Entry 1E8U (X-ray diffraction, 2.00 A resolution); this record covers chains A and B.

[Chain A (and B)]
Name: Hemagglutinin-neuraminidase
Organism: Newcastle disease virus
Notes: EC 3.2.1.18; fragment: head domain, residues 124-577; chain B of this document is another copy of the same molecule, construct and numbering; everything in this record applies to it too
UniProt: Q9Q2W5 (Q9Q2W5); numbering as in UniProt (aligned over 124-577)
Chain sequence (454 residues; numbered 124 to 577; the number before each row is that of its first residue):
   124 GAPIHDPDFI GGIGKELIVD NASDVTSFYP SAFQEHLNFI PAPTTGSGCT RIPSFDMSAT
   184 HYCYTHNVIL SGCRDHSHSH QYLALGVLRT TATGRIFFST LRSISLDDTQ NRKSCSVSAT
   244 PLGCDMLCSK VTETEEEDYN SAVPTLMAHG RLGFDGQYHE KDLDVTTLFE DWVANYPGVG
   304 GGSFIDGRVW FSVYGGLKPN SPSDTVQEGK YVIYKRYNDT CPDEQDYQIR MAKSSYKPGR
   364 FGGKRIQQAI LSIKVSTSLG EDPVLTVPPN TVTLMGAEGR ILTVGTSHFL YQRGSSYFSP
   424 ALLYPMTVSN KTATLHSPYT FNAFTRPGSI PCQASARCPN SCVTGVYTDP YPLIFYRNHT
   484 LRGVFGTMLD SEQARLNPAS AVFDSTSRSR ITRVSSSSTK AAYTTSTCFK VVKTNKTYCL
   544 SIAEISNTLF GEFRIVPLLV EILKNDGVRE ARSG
Disordered / not traced: 571-577 (chain B: 574-577)
Curated features (UniProtKB/Swiss-Prot):
  - region: G124 to Y152 (Important for interaction with fusion/F protein), N234 to S239 (Involved in neuraminidase activity)
  - glycosylation (N-linked (GlcNAc...) asparagine): N144, N341, N433, N481, N538
Cystine bridges: C172-C196, C186-C247, C238-C251, C344-C461, C455-C465, C531-C542
Covalent attachments: N-acetylglucosamine (NAG) linked to N481
Bound ions: Ca2+: D261, S264, V266, V296
Small-molecule neighbours: N-acetyl-beta-neuraminic acid (SLB): I175, K236, S237, E258, Y299, Y317, R363, F364, E401, R416, V466, R498, Y526

[How chain A and chain B interact]
Residue-residue contacts (35):
  H159(A) with T551(B); L552(B)
  A165(A) with G169(B)
  P166(A) with G169(B), hydrogen bond (backbone-backbone)
  T167(A) with T167(B); T168(B); G169(B)
  T168(A) with T167(B); T168(B); G169(B)
  G169(A) with A165(B); P166(B), hydrogen bond (backbone-backbone); T167(B); T168(B); G169(B); R557(B), hydrogen bond (backbone-side chain)
  S518(A) with F553(B)
  S519(A) with S519(B)
  I548(A) with L552(B), hydrophobic; F553(B), hydrophobic
  S549(A) with F553(B)
  N550(A) with N550(B); F553(B)
  L552(A) with V517(B); V559(B)
  F553(A) with I548(B), hydrophobic; S549(B); N550(B); F553(B), hydrophobic; R557(B)
  R557(A) with G169(B), hydrogen bond (side chain-backbone); F553(B); G554(B)
  V559(A) with L552(B)
  L561(A) with L552(B), hydrophobic
Other interface residues (no listed pair), chain A (20 interface residues in all): S170, V517, T522, G554
Other interface residues (no listed pair), chain B (21 interface residues in all): H159, S170, S518, T522, L561

[In short]
20 residues of chain A face 21 of chain B across their interface; the contacts include 4 hydrogen bonds. Polar
contacts include G169(A)-R557(B) and P166(A)-G169(B). Chain A binds N-acetyl-beta-neuraminic acid. Covalently
linked N-acetylglucosamine: at N481(A). D261(A), S264(A), V266(A) and V296(A) coordinate Ca2+.
Chain A and chain B are both Hemagglutinin-neuraminidase (Newcastle disease virus); the structure, Structure
of the multifunctional paramyxovirus hemagglutinin-neuraminidase, was determined by X-ray diffraction together
with 1E8T and 1E8V from the same study.
